7B24 - chains C and E of the 8 polymer chains in the assembly; structure by X-ray diffraction, 2.05 A resolution.

== Chain C ==
Protein: DtxR family iron (Metal) dependent repressor
Organism: Saccharopolyspora erythraea (strain ATCC 11635 / DSM 40517 / JCM 4748 / NBRC 13426 / NCIMB 8594 / NRRL 2338)
UniProt: A0A2A9J1W2 (A0A2A9J1W2_SACEN); numbering as in UniProt (aligned over 1-231)
Sequence (233 residues; numbered -1 to 231; the number before each row is that of its first residue; numbers below 1 keep their minus sign (Gly-1 is residue -1)):
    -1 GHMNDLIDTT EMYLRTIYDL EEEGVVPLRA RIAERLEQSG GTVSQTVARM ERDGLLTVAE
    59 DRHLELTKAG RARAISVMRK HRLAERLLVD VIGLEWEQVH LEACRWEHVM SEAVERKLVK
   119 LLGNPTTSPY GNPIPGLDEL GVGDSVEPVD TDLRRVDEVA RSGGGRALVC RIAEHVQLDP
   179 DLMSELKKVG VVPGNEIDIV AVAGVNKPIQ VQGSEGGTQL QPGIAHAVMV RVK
Unresolved in the structure: -1 to 1, 140-145
Construct notes: expression tag (-1 to 0); engineered mutation Gly39 (Pro in A0A2A9J1W2)
Ion coordination: Co2+ site 1: Met10, Cys102, Glu105, His106; Co2+ site 2: His79, Glu83, His98, Glu172, Gln175

== Chain E ==
Molecule: consensus DNA-binding sequence
Sequence (30 nucleotides; numbered 1 to 30; the number before each row is that of its first residue):
     1 CGTGACTTAG GTTAGCCTAA CCTAAGTACG
Unresolved in the structure: 1

== Chain C / chain E interface ==
Contacting residue pairs (12):
  Leu26(C) - DG10(E)  phosphate contact
  Leu26(C) - DG11(E)  phosphate contact
  Arg27(C) - DG11(E)  phosphate contact
  Arg27(C) - DT12(E)  salt bridge to the phosphate
  Ala28(C) - DG10(E)  phosphate contact
  Ala28(C) - DG11(E)  hydrogen bond to the phosphate
  Arg29(C) - DG10(E)  salt bridge to the phosphate
  Gly38(C) - DT12(E)  base contact
  Gly39(C) - DT12(E)  base contact
  Ser42(C) - DT12(E)  hydrogen bond to the phosphate
  Arg60(C) - DG10(E)  phosphate contact
  Arg60(C) - DG11(E)  phosphate contact
Interface residues without a listed pair, chain E (4 interface residues in all): DT13

== Overview ==
Chain C and chain E form an interface of 8 and 4 residues respectively; the contacts include 2 hydrogen bonds
and 2 salt bridges. Polar contacts include Ala28(C)-DG11(E), Ser42(C)-DT12(E) and Arg27(C)-DT12(E). Met10(C),
Cys102(C), Glu105(C) and His106(C) form the Co2+ site 1.
Chain C is DtxR family iron (Metal) dependent repressor (Saccharopolyspora erythraea (strain ATCC 11635 / DSM
40517 / JCM 4748 / NBRC 13426 / NCIMB 8594 / NRRL 2338)) and chain E is consensus DNA-binding sequence; the
structure, DtxR-like iron-dependent regulator IdeR (P39G variant) complexed with cobalt and its consensus
DNA-binding sequence, was determined by X-ray diffraction, deposited together with 7B1V, 7B1Y, 7B20, 7B23 and
7B25.
